6T5O - chains AAA and BBB of the 3 polymer chains in the assembly; structure by X-ray diffraction, 1.91 A resolution.

== Chain AAA (and BBB) ==
Molecule: Glyco_hydro_42M domain-containing protein
From: Bacteroides salyersiae
Notes: chain BBB of this document is another copy of the same molecule, construct and numbering; everything in this record applies to it too
Reference sequence: I9SUA3 (I9SUA3_9BACE); residues 32-683 here correspond to UniProt positions 22-673 (UniProt number = residue number - 10)
Chain sequence (674 residues; row label = number of the first residue in the row):
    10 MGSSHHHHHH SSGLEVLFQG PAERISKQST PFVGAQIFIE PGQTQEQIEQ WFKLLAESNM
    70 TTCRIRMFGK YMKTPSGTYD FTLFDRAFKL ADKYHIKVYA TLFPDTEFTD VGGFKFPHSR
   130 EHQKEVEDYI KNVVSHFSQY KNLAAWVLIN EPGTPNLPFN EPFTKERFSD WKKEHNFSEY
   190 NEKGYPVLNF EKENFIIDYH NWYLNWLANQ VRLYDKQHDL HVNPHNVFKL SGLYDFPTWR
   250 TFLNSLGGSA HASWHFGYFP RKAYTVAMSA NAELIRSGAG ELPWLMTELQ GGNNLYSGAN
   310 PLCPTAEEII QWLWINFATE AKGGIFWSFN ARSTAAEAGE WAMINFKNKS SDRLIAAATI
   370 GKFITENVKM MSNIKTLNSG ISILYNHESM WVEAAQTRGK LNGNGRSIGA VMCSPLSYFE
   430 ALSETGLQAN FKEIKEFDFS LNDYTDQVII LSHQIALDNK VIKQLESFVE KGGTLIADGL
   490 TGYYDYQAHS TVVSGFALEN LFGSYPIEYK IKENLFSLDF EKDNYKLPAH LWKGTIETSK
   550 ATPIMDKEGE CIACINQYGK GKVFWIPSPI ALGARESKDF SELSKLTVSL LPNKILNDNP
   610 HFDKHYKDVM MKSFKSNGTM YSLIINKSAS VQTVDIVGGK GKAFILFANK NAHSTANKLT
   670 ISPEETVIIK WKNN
Unresolved in the structure: 10-23, 682-683 (chain BBB: 10-30, 682-683)
Differences from the reference sequence: initiating methionine (10); expression tag (11-31)
Residues lining bound ligands: s,r meso-tartaric acid (SRT): Thr374, Glu375, Asn376, Val377, Lys378
Reported in the primary citation:
  - mutagenesis - E297Q: decreased catalytic activity
  - mutagenesis - E160Q: abolished catalytic activity
  - binding site for chloride ion: Gln45, Arg73, Arg75, Thr110
  - contacts within the chain: Arg73-Glu297
  - self-association interface (contacts with another copy of this molecule): Ser342 to Ala345, Ala347

== Interface between chain AAA and chain BBB ==
Contacting residue pairs - 75 pairs, chain AAA then chain BBB:
  Glu188(AAA) - Lys79(BBB)
  Tyr189(AAA) - Pro50(BBB)  hydrophobic
  Tyr189(AAA) - Lys79(BBB)
  Tyr189(AAA) - Tyr80(BBB)
  Lys192(AAA) - Gly51(BBB)
  Gly193(AAA) - Pro50(BBB)
  Gly193(AAA) - Gly51(BBB)
  Tyr194(AAA) - Glu49(BBB)
  Tyr194(AAA) - Pro50(BBB)
  Tyr194(AAA) - Gly51(BBB)  hydrogen bond (side chain-backbone)
  Tyr194(AAA) - Gln52(BBB)
  Tyr194(AAA) - Gln56(BBB)  hydrogen bond
  Tyr194(AAA) - Ser342(BBB)
  Pro195(AAA) - Glu49(BBB)
  Pro195(AAA) - Pro50(BBB)
  Pro195(AAA) - Tyr80(BBB)
  Pro195(AAA) - Phe117(BBB)  hydrophobic
  Pro195(AAA) - Thr343(BBB)  hydrogen bond (backbone-side chain)
  Val196(AAA) - Thr343(BBB)
  Leu197(AAA) - Phe117(BBB)  hydrophobic
  Leu197(AAA) - Ala344(BBB)  hydrophobic
  Gln405(AAA) - Tyr305(BBB)
  Gln405(AAA) - Ala344(BBB)  hydrogen bond (side chain-backbone)
  Gln405(AAA) - Ala345(BBB)
  Thr406(AAA) - Tyr305(BBB)
  Gly414(AAA) - Tyr305(BBB)
  Arg415(AAA) - Leu304(BBB)  hydrogen bond (side chain-backbone)
  Arg415(AAA) - Tyr305(BBB)  hydrogen bond (side chain-backbone)
  Arg415(AAA) - Ser306(BBB)  hydrogen bond (side chain-backbone)
  Arg415(AAA) - Gly307(BBB)  hydrogen bond (side chain-backbone)
  Arg415(AAA) - Pro310(BBB)
  His462(AAA) - Tyr305(BBB)
  Ile464(AAA) - Tyr305(BBB)
  Leu489(AAA) - Leu304(BBB)  hydrophobic
  Leu489(AAA) - Tyr305(BBB)  hydrophobic
  Tyr492(AAA) - Leu304(BBB)
  Tyr492(AAA) - Ala347(BBB)  hydrogen bond (side chain-backbone)
  Tyr492(AAA) - Gly348(BBB)  hydrogen bond (side chain-backbone)
  Tyr492(AAA) - Phe355(BBB)
  Tyr493(AAA) - Tyr305(BBB)
  Gln496(AAA) - Thr343(BBB)
  Ala497(AAA) - Thr343(BBB)
  Ala497(AAA) - Ala344(BBB)  hydrogen bond (backbone-backbone)
  His498(AAA) - Ser342(BBB)  hydrogen bond
  His498(AAA) - Thr343(BBB)  hydrogen bond
  Ser499(AAA) - Ser342(BBB)  hydrogen bond (backbone-backbone)
  Val501(AAA) - Phe355(BBB)  hydrophobic
  Val502(AAA) - Ala340(BBB)
  Val502(AAA) - Arg341(BBB)
  Val502(AAA) - Ser342(BBB)
  Val502(AAA) - Gly348(BBB)
  Tyr514(AAA) - Phe355(BBB)
  Tyr514(AAA) - Lys356(BBB)
  Pro515(AAA) - Phe355(BBB)
  Ile516(AAA) - Asn354(BBB)
  Ile516(AAA) - Phe355(BBB)  hydrogen bond (backbone-backbone)
  Ile516(AAA) - Lys356(BBB)
  Glu517(AAA) - Asn354(BBB)
  Glu517(AAA) - Phe355(BBB)
  Glu517(AAA) - Ser360(BBB)
  Glu517(AAA) - Arg362(BBB)  salt bridge
  Tyr518(AAA) - Asn302(BBB)  hydrogen bond (backbone-side chain)
  Tyr518(AAA) - Leu304(BBB)  hydrophobic
  Lys519(AAA) - Asn302(BBB)
  Lys519(AAA) - Cys312(BBB)
  Lys519(AAA) - Asp361(BBB)  salt bridge
  Lys519(AAA) - Arg362(BBB)
  Ile520(AAA) - Asn302(BBB)  hydrogen bond (backbone-side chain)
  Ile520(AAA) - Asn303(BBB)
  Ile520(AAA) - Pro310(BBB)  hydrophobic
  Ile520(AAA) - Leu311(BBB)  hydrophobic
  Ile520(AAA) - Cys312(BBB)
  Trp541(AAA) - Asn303(BBB)
  Trp541(AAA) - Leu304(BBB)  hydrogen bond (side chain-backbone)
  Glu546(AAA) - Lys356(BBB)
Also at the interface, not in a pair above, chain AAA (35 interface residues in all): Arg407, Ser503, Glu508
Also at the interface, not in a pair above, chain BBB (33 interface residues in all): Val120, Glu349

== Overview ==
35 residues of chain AAA face 33 of chain BBB across their interface; the contacts include 18 hydrogen bonds
and 2 salt bridges. Polar contacts include Glu517(AAA)-Arg362(BBB), Lys519(AAA)-Asp361(BBB) and
Tyr194(AAA)-Gly51(BBB). The paper reports a binding site for chloride ion at Gln45(AAA), Arg73(AAA) and
Arg75(AAA) among others; E297Q of chain AAA reduces catalytic activity.
Chain AAA and chain BBB are both Glyco_hydro_42M domain-containing protein (Bacteroides salyersiae); the
structure, Bacteroides salyersiae GH164 beta-mannosidase, was determined by X-ray diffraction, deposited
together with 6T6G and 6T75.
